PDB entry 10MH | X-ray diffraction, 2.55 A resolution | chains C and A of the 3 polymer chains in the assembly

[Chain C]
Molecule: 12-nt DNA strand
Sequence (12 nucleotides; each row starts with the number of its first residue):
   422 GTCAGXGCATGG
Modified / non-standard residues: 5NC (5-aza-cytidine-5'monophosphate) at position 427

[Chain A]
Protein: Protein (cytosine-SPECIFIC methyltransferase hhai)
Organism: Haemophilus haemolyticus
Notes: EC 2.1.1.73
Reference sequence: P05102 (MTH1_HAEHA); residue numbers follow UniProt; this construct covers 1-327
Chain sequence (327 residues; each row starts with the number of its first residue):
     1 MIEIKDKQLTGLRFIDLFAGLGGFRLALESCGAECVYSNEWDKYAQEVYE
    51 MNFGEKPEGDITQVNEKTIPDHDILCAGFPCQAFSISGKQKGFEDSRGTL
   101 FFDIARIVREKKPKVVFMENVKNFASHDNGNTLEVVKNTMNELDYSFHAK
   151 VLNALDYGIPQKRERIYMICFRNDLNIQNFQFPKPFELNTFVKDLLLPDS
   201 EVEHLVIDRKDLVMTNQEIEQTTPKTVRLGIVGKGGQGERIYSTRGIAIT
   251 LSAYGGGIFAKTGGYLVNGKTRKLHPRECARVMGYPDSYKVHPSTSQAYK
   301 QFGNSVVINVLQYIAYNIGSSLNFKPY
Small-molecule neighbours: S-adenosylhomocysteine (SAH): Phe18, Ala19, Gly20, Leu21, Gly22, Gly23, Phe24, Asn39, Glu40, Trp41, Asp42, Asp60, Ile61, Gly78, Pro80, Leu100, Tyr285, Asn304, Ser305, Val306
UniProt features mapped onto this chain:
  - active site: Cys81
  - mutagenesis: Cys81 (C81G: Cells die, loss of methyltransferase activity, binds DNA about 3-fold more tightly ...), Gln237 (Q237X: Decrease in enzyme activity due to 98%-99% loss of DNA-binding activity. No change in substrate specificity)

[Interface between chain C and chain A]
Residue-residue contacts (37):
  DC424(C) with Arg228(A), sugar contact
  DA425(C) with Lys162(A), sugar contact; Thr226(A), phosphate contact; Arg228(A), salt bridge to the phosphate; Arg240(A), base contact; Tyr242(A), hydrogen bond to the phosphate
  DG426(C) with Ile86(A), hydrogen bond to the base; Ser87(A), hydrogen bond to the base; Gln237(A), base contact; Arg240(A), hydrogen bond to the base; Ile249(A), phosphate contact; Thr250(A), hydrogen bond to the phosphate
  5NC_427(C) with Gly78(A), base contact; Phe79(A), base contact; Cys81(A), base contact; Ser85(A), hydrogen bond to the phosphate; Glu119(A), base contact; Val121(A), phosphate contact; Arg163(A), base contact; Arg165(A), salt bridge to the phosphate; Ser252(A), phosphate contact; Ala253(A), phosphate contact; Gly303(A), sugar contact; Asn304(A), sugar contact; Ser305(A), base contact
  DG428(C) with Ser87(A), sugar contact; Gly88(A), sugar contact; Gln237(A), base contact; Ser252(A), phosphate contact; Ala253(A), hydrogen bond to the phosphate; Tyr254(A), hydrogen bond to the phosphate; Gly255(A), base contact; Gly256(A), hydrogen bond to the base
  DC429(C) with Lys89(A), phosphate contact; Arg97(A), salt bridge to the phosphate; Tyr254(A), base contact
  DA430(C) with Lys89(A), salt bridge to the phosphate
Other interface residues (no listed pair), chain A (32 interface residues in all): Pro80, Gln82, Asn120

[In short]
7 residues of chain C face 32 of chain A across their interface; the contacts include 9 hydrogen bonds and 4
salt bridges. Polar contacts include DG426(C)-Ile86(A), DG426(C)-Ser87(A) and DG426(C)-Arg240(A). Ligands of
chain A: S-adenosylhomocysteine.
Here chain C is a 12-nt DNA strand and chain A is Protein (cytosine-SPECIFIC methyltransferase hhai)
(Haemophilus haemolyticus). Entry 10MH (Ternary structure of hhai methyltransferase with adohcy and
hemimethylated DNA containing 5,6-dihydro-5-azacytosine at the target) was determined by X-ray diffraction.
